PDB entry 9JKF | electron microscopy, 3.40 A resolution | chains C and A of the 6 polymer chains in the assembly

== Chain C (and A) ==
Protein: Envelope glycoprotein gp160
From: Simian-Human immunodeficiency virus
Notes: chain A of this document is another copy of the same molecule, construct and numbering; everything in this record applies to it too
Reference sequence: G1JZH9 (G1JZH9_9PLVG); the construct lacks a stretch of the UniProt sequence and is renumbered around it, so the offset changes along the chain: 20-146 = UniProt 19-145; 150-309 = UniProt 146-305; 312-321 = UniProt 306-315; 322-395 = UniProt 317-390; 2 more segments
Sequence (722 residues; row label = number of the first residue in the row; note: 5 numbers in that range are skipped by the numbering (no residue carries them; nothing is unmodelled there)):
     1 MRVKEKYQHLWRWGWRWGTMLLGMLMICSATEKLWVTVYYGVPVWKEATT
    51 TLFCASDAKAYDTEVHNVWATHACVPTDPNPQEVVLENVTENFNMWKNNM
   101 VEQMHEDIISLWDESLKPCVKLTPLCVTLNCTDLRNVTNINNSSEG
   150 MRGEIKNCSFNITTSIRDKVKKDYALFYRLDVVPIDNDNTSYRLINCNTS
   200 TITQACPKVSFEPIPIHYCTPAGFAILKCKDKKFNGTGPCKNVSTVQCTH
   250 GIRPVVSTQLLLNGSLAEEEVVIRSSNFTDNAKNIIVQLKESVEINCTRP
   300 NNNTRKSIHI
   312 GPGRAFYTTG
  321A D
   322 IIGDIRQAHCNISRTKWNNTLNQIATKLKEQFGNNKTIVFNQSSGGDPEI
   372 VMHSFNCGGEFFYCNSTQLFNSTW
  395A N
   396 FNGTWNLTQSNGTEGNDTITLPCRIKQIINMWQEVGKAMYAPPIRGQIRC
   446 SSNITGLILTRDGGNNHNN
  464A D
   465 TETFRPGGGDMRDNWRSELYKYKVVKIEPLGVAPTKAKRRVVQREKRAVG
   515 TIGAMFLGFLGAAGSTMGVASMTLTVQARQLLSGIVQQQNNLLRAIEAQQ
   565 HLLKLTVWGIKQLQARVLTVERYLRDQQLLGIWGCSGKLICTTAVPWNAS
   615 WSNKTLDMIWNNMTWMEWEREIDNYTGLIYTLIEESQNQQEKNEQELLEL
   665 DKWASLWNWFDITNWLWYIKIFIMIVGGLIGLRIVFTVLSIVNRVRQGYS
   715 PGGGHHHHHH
Not modelled in the structure: 1-32, 511-724 (chain A: 1-31, 508-724)
Disulfide bonds: Cys54-Cys74, Cys119-Cys205, Cys126-Cys196, Cys131-Cys157, Cys218-Cys247, Cys228-Cys239, Cys296-Cys331, Cys378-Cys445, Cys385-Cys418
Covalently attached groups: N-acetylglucosamine (NAG) linked to Asn88, Asn130, Asn156, Asn160, Asn197, Asn234, Asn241, Asn262, Asn276, Asn295, Asn301, Asn332, Asn339, Asn356, Asn362, Asn386, Asn392, Asn397, Asn401, Asn448; glycan linked to Asn188
Sequence notes: initiating methionine (1); expression tag (2-19, 716-724); conflict Thr31 (Val30 in G1JZH9), Lys33 (Asn32 in G1JZH9), Glu114 (Gln113 in G1JZH9), Val533 (Ala530 in G1JZH9), Met536 (Ile533 in G1JZH9), Gln544 (Leu541 in G1JZH9), Lys568 (Gln565 in G1JZH9), Thr583 (Ala580 in G1JZH9)
Small-molecule neighbours: 83G (1-[(2R)-4-(benzenecarbonyl)-2-methylpiperazin-1-yl]-2-(4-methoxy-1H-pyrrolo[2,3-b]pyridin-3-yl)ethane-1,2-dione): Ile109, Trp112, Asp113, Leu116, Val255, Ser256, Thr257, Ser375, Phe382, Tyr384, Ile424, Asn425, Met426, Trp427, Lys432, Ala433, Met434, Met475
What the authors report for this chain:
  - post-translational modification sites: Asn130, Asn156, Asn160, Asn188

== How chain C and chain A interact ==
Residue-residue contacts (21):
  Lys121(C) - Arg315(A)
  Thr123(C) - Arg166(A)  hydrogen bond (backbone-side chain)
  Thr123(C) - Pro313(A)
  Thr123(C) - Arg315(A)
  Pro124(C) - Arg166(A)
  Cys126(C) - Ser164(A)
  Cys126(C) - Arg166(A)
  Val127(C) - Asp167(A)
  Thr128(C) - Asp167(A)  hydrogen bond (backbone-side chain)
  Thr128(C) - Lys168(A)  hydrogen bond
  Asn160(C) - Asp167(A)
  Arg192(C) - Ile165(A)
  Arg192(C) - Lys168(A)
  Cys196(C) - Ser164(A)
  Cys196(C) - Pro313(A)
  Asn197(C) - Ser164(A)  hydrogen bond (backbone-side chain)
  Asn197(C) - Ile165(A)
  Asn197(C) - His308(A)  hydrogen bond (backbone-side chain)
  Asn197(C) - Pro313(A)
  Thr198(C) - Gly314(A)
  Thr200(C) - Pro313(A)
Interface residues without a listed pair, chain C (13 interface residues in all): Ser199

== In short ==
13 residues of chain C face 9 of chain A across their interface, with 5 hydrogen bonds. Polar pairs include
Thr123(C)-Arg166(A), Thr128(C)-Asp167(A) and Thr128(C)-Lys168(A). Bound to chain C: compound 83G.
N-acetylglucosamine is covalently linked to Asn88(C), Asn130(C), Asn156(C), Asn160(C), Asn197(C) and Asn234(C)
and 14 more. From the paper: modification sites Asn130(C), Asn156(C) and Asn160(C) among others.
Chain C and chain A are both Envelope glycoprotein gp160 (Simian-Human immunodeficiency virus); the structure,
Asymmetric structure of cleaved HIV-1 Tri FPPR envelope glycoprotein trimer in amphipol-lipid nanodiscs (Tri
FPPR.1), was determined by electron microscopy, deposited together with 9JKG.
